PDB entry 4J9R | X-ray diffraction, 2.35 A resolution | chains A and P of the 3 polymer chains in the assembly

[Chain A]
Molecule: DNA polymerase eta
From: Homo sapiens
Notes: EC 2.7.7.7; fragment: catalytic core domain
UniProtKB: Q9Y253 (POLH_HUMAN); residue numbers follow UniProt; this construct covers 1-432
Sequence (435 residues; each row starts with the number of its first residue; numbers below 1 keep their minus sign (Gly-2 is residue -2)):
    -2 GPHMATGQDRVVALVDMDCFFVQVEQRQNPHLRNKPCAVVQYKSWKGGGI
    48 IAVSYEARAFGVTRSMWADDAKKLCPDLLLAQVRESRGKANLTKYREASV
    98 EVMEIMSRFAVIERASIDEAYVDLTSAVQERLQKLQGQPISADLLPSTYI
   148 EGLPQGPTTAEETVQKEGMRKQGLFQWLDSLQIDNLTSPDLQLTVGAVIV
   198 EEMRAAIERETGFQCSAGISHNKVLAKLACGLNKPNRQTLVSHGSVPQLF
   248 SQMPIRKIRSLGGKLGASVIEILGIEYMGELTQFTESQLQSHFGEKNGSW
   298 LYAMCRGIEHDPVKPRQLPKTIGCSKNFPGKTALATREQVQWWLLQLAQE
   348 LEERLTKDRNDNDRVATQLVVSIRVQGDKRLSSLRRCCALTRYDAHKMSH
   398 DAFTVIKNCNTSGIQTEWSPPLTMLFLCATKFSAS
Unresolved in the structure: -2 to 2, 154-157, 410-412
Differences from the reference sequence: expression tag (-2 to 0)
Swiss-Prot annotation at these positions:
  - binding site (Mg(2+)): Asp13, Met14, Asp115, Glu116
  - binding site (Mn(2+)): Asp13, Met14, Asp115, Glu116
  - binding site (a 2'-deoxyribonucleoside 5'-triphosphate): Arg61
  - natural variant: Val37 (deletion: In XPV), Leu75 (deletion: In XPV), Arg93 (R93P: In XPV), Arg111 (R111H: In XPV), Thr122 (T122P: In XPV), Gly153 (G153D: In a breast cancer sample), Thr191 (T191P: In XPV), Gly263 (G263V: In XPV), Val266 (V266D: In XPV), Gly295 (G295R: In XPV), Arg361 (R361S: In XPV)
  - mutagenesis: Tyr52 (Y52A/F: Reduces DNA polymerase activity; Y52E: Reduces DNA polymerase activity. Increases fidelity of replication and reduces translesion bypass), Arg61 (R61A: Reduces enzymatic activity by two-thirds), Ser62 (S62G: Increased DNA polymerase activity and translesion bypass compared to wild-type), Ala68 (A68S/V: Severe reduction in thymine dimer translesion bypass), Asn324 to Pro326 (Reduces binding to chromatin and to monoubiquitinated PCNA. Abolishes binding to monoubiquitinated PCNA; when associated with 705-E--H-713 Del)

[Chain P]
Molecule: 9-nt DNA strand
Sequence (9 nucleotides; each row starts with the number of its first residue):
     1 TACGTCATG

[Chain A / chain P interface]
Contacting residue pairs - 47 pairs, chain A then chain P:
  Asp13(A) with DG9(P), phosphate contact
  Cys16(A) with DG9(P), phosphate contact
  Phe17(A) with DG9(P), hydrogen bond to the phosphate
  Phe18(A) with DG9(P), sugar contact
  Gln38(A) with DG9(P), base contact
  Ile48(A) with DG9(P), sugar contact
  Ala49(A) with DG9(P), phosphate contact
  Ser113(A) with DG9(P), hydrogen bond to the phosphate
  Ile114(A) with DG9(P), sugar contact
  Asp115(A) with DG9(P), phosphate contact
  Glu116(A) with DT8(P), sugar contact; DG9(P), sugar contact
  Lys224(A) with DT8(P), salt bridge to the phosphate; DG9(P), salt bridge to the phosphate
  Ile255(A) with DA7(P), phosphate contact; DT8(P), phosphate contact
  Arg256(A) with DT8(P), phosphate contact
  Ser257(A) with DC6(P), phosphate contact; DA7(P), hydrogen bond to the phosphate; DT8(P), hydrogen bond to the phosphate
  Leu258(A) with DA7(P), phosphate contact; DT8(P), hydrogen bond to the phosphate
  Gly259(A) with DA7(P), hydrogen bond to the phosphate; DT8(P), hydrogen bond to the phosphate
  Gly260(A) with DC6(P), phosphate contact; DA7(P), hydrogen bond to the phosphate; DT8(P), phosphate contact
  Lys261(A) with DT5(P), salt bridge to the phosphate; DC6(P), salt bridge to the phosphate; DA7(P), hydrogen bond to the phosphate
  Leu262(A) with DC6(P), hydrogen bond to the phosphate; DA7(P), hydrogen bond to the phosphate
  Gln365(A) with DT1(P), phosphate contact
  Arg377(A) with DG4(P), salt bridge to the phosphate; DT5(P), salt bridge to the phosphate
  Leu381(A) with DC3(P), phosphate contact; DG4(P), phosphate contact
  Arg382(A) with DA2(P), sugar contact; DC3(P), hydrogen bond to the phosphate; DG4(P), hydrogen bond to the phosphate; DT5(P), hydrogen bond to the base
  Arg383(A) with DA2(P), phosphate contact; DC3(P), phosphate contact
  Cys384(A) with DT1(P), phosphate contact; DA2(P), hydrogen bond to the phosphate; DC3(P), phosphate contact
  Lys428(A) with DT1(P), salt bridge to the phosphate
Other interface residues (no listed pair), chain A (31 interface residues in all): Leu89, Leu378, Ser379, Ser380

[Summary]
Chain A and chain P form an interface of 31 and 9 residues respectively, with 15 hydrogen bonds and 7 salt
bridges. Polar contacts include Arg382(A)-DT5(P), Phe17(A)-DG9(P) and Ser113(A)-DG9(P).
Here chain A is DNA polymerase eta (Homo sapiens) and chain P is a 9-nt DNA strand. Entry 4J9R (Human DNA
polymerase eta-DNA translocated binary complex with TG mispair) was determined by X-ray diffraction, deposited
together with 4J9K, 4J9L, 4J9M, 4J9N, 4J9O, 4J9P, 4J9Q and 4J9S.
